9BDI - chains A and L of the 3 polymer chains in the assembly; structure by X-ray diffraction, 2.07 A resolution.

Chain A:
Protein: GT10.2 glycan KO
Organism: Mus musculus
Amino-acid sequence (153 residues; each row starts with the number of its first residue):
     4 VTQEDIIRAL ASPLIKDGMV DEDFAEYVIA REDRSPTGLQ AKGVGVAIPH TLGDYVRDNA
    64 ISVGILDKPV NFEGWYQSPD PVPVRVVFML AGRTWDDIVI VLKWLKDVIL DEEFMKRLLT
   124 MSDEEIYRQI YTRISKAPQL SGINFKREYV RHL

Chain L:
Protein: Fab 45.2 Light Chain
Organism: Mus musculus
Notes: antibody fragment or engineered binder
Amino-acid sequence (214 residues; each row starts with the number of its first residue):
     1 DIQMTQSPAS LSASVGETVT ITCRASGNIH NYLAWYQQKQ GKSPQLLVYN AKTLADGVPS
    61 RFSGSGSGTQ YSLKINSLQP EDVGSYYCQY FWSIPYTFGG GTKLEIKRTV AAPSVFIFPP
   121 SDEQLKSGTA SVVCLLNNFY PREAKVQWKV DNALQSGNSQ ESVTEQDSKD STYSLSSTLT
   181 LSKADYEKHK VYACEVTHQG LSSPVTKSFN RGEC
Disulfides: C23-C88, C134-C194

How chain A and chain L interact:
Pairs across the interface (8):
  E25(A) - W92(L)
  D26(A) - W92(L)
  D26(A) - S93(L)
  E29(A) - W92(L)
  Y30(A) - S93(L)
  Y30(A) - I94(L)  hydrogen bond (side chain-backbone)
  Y30(A) - Y96(L)
  Y58(A) - I94(L)

Summary:
Chain A and chain L form an interface of 5 and 4 residues respectively; the contacts include 1 hydrogen bond.
The hydrogen-bonded pair is Y30(A)-I94(L).
Chain A is GT10.2 glycan KO and chain L is Fab 45.2 Light Chain, both from Mus musculus; the structure,
Crystal structure of HIV-1 MPER scaffold in complex with antibody Fab Ab45.2, was determined by X-ray
diffraction, deposited together with 9BDH.
